1QW4 - chain A; structure by X-ray diffraction, 2.40 A resolution.

# Chain A
Name: Nitric oxide synthase, inducible
Source organism: Mus musculus
Notes: EC 1.14.13.39; fragment: inducible nitric oxide synthase oxygenase domain (residues 77-495)
UniProt: P29477 (NOS2_MOUSE); residues 77-495 here = UniProt positions 77-495
Amino-acid sequence (419 residues; row label = number of the first residue in the row):
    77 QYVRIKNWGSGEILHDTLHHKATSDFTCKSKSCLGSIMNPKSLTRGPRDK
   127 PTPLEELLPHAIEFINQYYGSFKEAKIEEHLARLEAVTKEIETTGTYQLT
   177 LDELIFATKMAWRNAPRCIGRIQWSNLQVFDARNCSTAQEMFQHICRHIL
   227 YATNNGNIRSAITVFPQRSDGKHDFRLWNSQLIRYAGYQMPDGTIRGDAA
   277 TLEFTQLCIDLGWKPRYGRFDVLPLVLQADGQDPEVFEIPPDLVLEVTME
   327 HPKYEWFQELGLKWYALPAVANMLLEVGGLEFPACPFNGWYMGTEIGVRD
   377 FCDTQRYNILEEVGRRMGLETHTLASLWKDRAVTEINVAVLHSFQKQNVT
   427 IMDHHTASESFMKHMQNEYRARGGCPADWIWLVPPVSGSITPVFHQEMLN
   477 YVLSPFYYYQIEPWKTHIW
Bound ions: Zn2+: Cys-104, Cys-109; heme Fe near Cys-194 (its only coordinating residue here)
Small-molecule neighbours:
  - N-omega-propyl-L-arginine (3AR): Gln-257, Arg-260, Trp-340, Tyr-341, Pro-344, Ala-345, Val-346, Phe-363, Asn-364, Gly-365, Trp-366, Tyr-367, Glu-371, Ile-372, Asp-376
  - tetrahydrobiopterin (H4B): Trp-84, Ser-112, Met-114, Arg-375, Trp-455, Ile-456, Trp-457, Phe-470, His-471, Gln-472, Glu-473
  - heme (HEM): Trp-188, Ala-191, Arg-193, Cys-194, Ile-195, Gly-196, Gln-199, Leu-203, Ser-236, Met-349, Phe-363, Asn-364, Gly-365, Trp-366, Met-368, Glu-371, Met-428, Trp-457, Tyr-483, Tyr-485

# Summary
Chain A binds heme, tetrahydrobiopterin and N-omega-propyl-L-arginine. The Zn2+ site is built by Cys-104 and
Cys-109.
Chain A is Nitric oxide synthase, inducible (Mus musculus); the structure, Crystal Structure of Murine
Inducible Nitric Oxide Synthase Oxygenase Domain in complex with N-omega-propyl-L-arginine, was determined by
X-ray diffraction (same publication as 1QW5, 1QW6 and 1QWC).
